Entry 9ETL (X-ray diffraction, 1.50 A resolution); this record covers chains D and A.

# Chain D
Name: Chains: D, C
Source organism: Vicugna pacos
Sequence (122 residues; row label = number of the first residue in the row):
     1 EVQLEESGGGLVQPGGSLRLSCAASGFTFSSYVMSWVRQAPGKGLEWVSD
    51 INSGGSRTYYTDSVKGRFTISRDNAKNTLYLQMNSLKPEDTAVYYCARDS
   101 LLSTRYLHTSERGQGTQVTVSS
Unresolved in the structure: 1
Disulfides: Cys-22/Cys-96

# Chain A
Name: 2', 3'-cyclic-nucleotide 3'-phosphodiesterase
Source organism: Mus musculus
Notes: EC 3.1.4.37
UniProt: P16330 (CN37_MOUSE); residues 159-378 here correspond to UniProt positions 179-398 (UniProt number = residue number + 20)
Sequence (220 residues; numbered 159 to 378; the number before each row is that of its first residue):
   159 GLEKDFLPLYFGWFLTKKSSETLRKAGQVFLEELGNHKAFKKELRHFISG
   209 DEPKEKLELVSYFGKRPPGVLHCTTKFCDYGKAAGAEEYAQQEVVKRSYG
   259 KAFKLSISALFVTPKTAGAQVVLTDQELQLWPSDLDKASASEGLPPGSRA
   309 HVTLGCAADVQPVQTGLDLLDILQQVKGGSQGEAVGELPRGKLYSLGKGR
   359 WMLSLTKKMEVKAIFTGYYG
Unresolved in the structure: 159-161, 207-212, 292-295
Differences from the reference sequence: conflict Ala-296 (Pro316 in P16330)

# How chain D and chain A interact
Contacting residue pairs (43; chain D residue first):
  Gly-44(D) / Gly-337(A)
  Leu-45(D) / Gly-337(A)
  Leu-45(D) / Gln-339(A)  hydrogen bond (backbone-side chain)
  Glu-46(D) / Lys-335(A)
  Glu-46(D) / Gly-336(A)
  Glu-46(D) / Gly-337(A)
  Trp-47(D) / Leu-302(A)  hydrophobic
  Trp-47(D) / Pro-303(A)
  Trp-47(D) / Val-334(A)
  Trp-47(D) / Lys-335(A)  hydrogen bond (backbone-backbone)
  Asn-52(D) / Asp-283(A)  hydrogen bond
  Arg-57(D) / Asp-283(A)  salt bridge
  Arg-57(D) / Leu-286(A)
  Tyr-59(D) / Gly-301(A)  hydrogen bond (side chain-backbone)
  Tyr-59(D) / Leu-302(A)
  Tyr-59(D) / Pro-303(A)
  Tyr-59(D) / Lys-335(A)
  Thr-61(D) / Lys-335(A)
  Asp-62(D) / Glu-300(A)
  Asp-62(D) / Gly-301(A)
  Asp-62(D) / Lys-335(A)
  Asp-99(D) / Lys-366(A)  salt bridge
  Ser-100(D) / Val-280(A)
  Leu-102(D) / Ser-266(A)
  Leu-102(D) / Gln-278(A)  hydrogen bond (backbone-side chain)
  Leu-102(D) / Ser-306(A)
  Leu-102(D) / Leu-331(A)  hydrophobic
  Ser-103(D) / Ser-266(A)
  Ser-103(D) / Val-280(A)
  Thr-104(D) / Ser-362(A)  hydrogen bond
  Arg-105(D) / Ser-266(A)  hydrogen bond (side chain-backbone)
  Arg-105(D) / Ser-362(A)
  Arg-105(D) / Leu-363(A)  hydrogen bond (side chain-backbone)
  Arg-105(D) / Thr-364(A)  hydrogen bond (side chain-backbone)
  Arg-105(D) / Lys-366(A)
  Tyr-106(D) / Val-334(A)
  Leu-107(D) / Gln-339(A)
  Leu-107(D) / Lys-350(A)  hydrogen bond (backbone-side chain)
  Leu-107(D) / Tyr-352(A)
  His-108(D) / Lys-350(A)
  His-108(D) / Ser-362(A)  hydrogen bond
  His-108(D) / Leu-363(A)  hydrogen bond (side chain-backbone)
  His-108(D) / Thr-364(A)
Interface residues without a listed pair, chain D (19 interface residues in all): Ser-53
Interface residues without a listed pair, chain A (26 interface residues in all): Gln-287, Pro-304, Met-360, Lys-365

# Overview
19 residues of chain D and 26 residues of chain A are in contact, with 12 hydrogen bonds and 2 salt bridges.
Polar pairs include Arg-57(D)/Asp-283(A), Asp-99(D)/Lys-366(A) and Leu-45(D)/Gln-339(A).
Chain D is Chains: D, C (Vicugna pacos) and chain A is 2', 3'-cyclic-nucleotide 3'-phosphodiesterase (Mus
musculus); the structure, Mouse CNPase catalytic domain with nanobody 8D, was determined by X-ray diffraction.
